PDB entry 6SC7 | X-ray diffraction, 2.56 A resolution | chains A and B of the 3 polymer chains in the assembly

== Chain A ==
Molecule: E3 ubiquitin-protein ligase RNF31
Organism: Homo sapiens
Notes: EC 2.3.2.31
Reference sequence: Q96EP0 (RNF31_HUMAN); numbering as in UniProt (aligned over 697-1072)
Sequence (376 residues; each row starts with the number of its first residue):
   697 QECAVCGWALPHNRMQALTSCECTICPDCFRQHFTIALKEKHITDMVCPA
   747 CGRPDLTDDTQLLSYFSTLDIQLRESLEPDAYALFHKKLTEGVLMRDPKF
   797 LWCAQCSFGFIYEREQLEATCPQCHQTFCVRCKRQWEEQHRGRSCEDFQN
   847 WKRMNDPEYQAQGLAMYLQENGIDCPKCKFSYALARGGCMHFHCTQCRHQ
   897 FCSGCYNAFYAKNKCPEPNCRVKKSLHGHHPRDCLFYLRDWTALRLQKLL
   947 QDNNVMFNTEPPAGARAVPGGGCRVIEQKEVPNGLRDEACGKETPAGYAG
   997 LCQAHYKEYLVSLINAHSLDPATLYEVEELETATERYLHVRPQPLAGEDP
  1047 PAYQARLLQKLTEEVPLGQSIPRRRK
Not modelled in the structure: 750-757, 959-967, 1070-1072
Covalently attached groups: compound L6H linked to C885
Ion coordination: Zn2+ site 1: C699, C702, C722, C725; Zn2+ site 2: C717, C719, C744, C747; Zn2+ site 3: C799, C802, C817, C820; Zn2+ site 4: C825, C828, H836, C841; Zn2+ site 5: C871, C874, C890, C893; Zn2+ site 6: C898, C901, H926, C930; Zn2+ site 7: C911, C916, H923, H925; Zn2+ site 8: C969, C986, H1001
Ligand contacts: L6H ([2-[3-(cyclooct-4-en-1-yloxycarbonylamino)propylamino]-2-oxidanylidene-ethyl] (E)-4-[(2-oxidanylidene-5,6,7,8-tetrahydro-1H-quinolin-3-yl)carbonylamino]but-2-enoate): Y878, L880, G884, H887, F888, H889, T891, E973, Q974, E976, L981, K988
What the authors report for this chain:
  - binding site for L6H: C885, H887, F888, H889
  - catalytic residues: C885 (citing earlier work)

== Chain B ==
Molecule: Single domain antibody
Organism: synthetic construct
Notes: antibody fragment or engineered binder
Sequence (120 residues; each row starts with the number of its first residue):
     1 EVQLLESGGGLVQPGGSLRLSCAASGFTFRGYSMAWVRQAPGKGLEWVST
    51 ISPIGTYTYYADSVKGRFTISRDNSKNTLYLQMNSLRAEDTAVYYCAKGS
   101 YSRGTPFDYWGQGTLVTVSS
Not modelled in the structure: 120
Cystine bridges: C22-C96

== How chain A and chain B interact ==
Contacting residue pairs (25):
  W798(A) - G104(B)
  W798(A) - T105(B)
  W798(A) - P106(B)
  A800(A) - S33(B)  hydrogen bond (backbone-side chain)
  A800(A) - S100(B)
  A800(A) - Y101(B)  hydrophobic
  Q801(A) - S33(B)
  Q801(A) - T50(B)
  Q801(A) - Y59(B)
  C802(A) - Y59(B)
  S803(A) - T50(B)  hydrogen bond
  S803(A) - F107(B)
  C820(A) - Y59(B)
  Q822(A) - Y59(B)  hydrogen bond
  R827(A) - R103(B)
  C828(A) - Y101(B)
  K829(A) - S100(B)  hydrogen bond (side chain-backbone)
  K829(A) - Y101(B)
  K829(A) - S102(B)  hydrogen bond (side chain-backbone)
  K829(A) - R103(B)
  K829(A) - T105(B)  hydrogen bond (side chain-backbone)
  R830(A) - Y101(B)
  D852(A) - R30(B)  salt bridge
  E854(A) - R30(B)
  Y855(A) - R30(B)
Other interface residues (no listed pair), chain A (15 interface residues in all): V826
Other interface residues (no listed pair), chain B (15 interface residues in all): G31, W47, Y57

== Overview ==
Chain A and chain B each contribute 15 residues to their interface, with 6 hydrogen bonds and 1 salt bridge.
Among the polar pairs are D852(A)-R30(B), A800(A)-S33(B) and S803(A)-T50(B). Compound L6H is covalently linked
to C885(A). From the paper: the catalytic residue C885(A); a binding site for L6H at C885(A), H887(A) and
F888(A) among others.
Chain A is E3 ubiquitin-protein ligase RNF31 (Homo sapiens) and chain B is Single domain antibody (synthetic
construct); the structure, dAb3/HOIP-RBR-Ligand3, was determined by X-ray diffraction together with 6SC5,
6SC6, 6SC8, 6SC9 and 6T2J from the same study.
